Entry 4BII (X-ray diffraction, 1.95 A resolution); this record covers chains A and C of the 4 polymer chains in the assembly.

== Chain A (and C) ==
Molecule: Enoyl-[acyl-carrier-protein] reductase [NADH]
Organism: Mycobacterium tuberculosis
Notes: EC 1.3.1.9; chain C of this document is another copy of the same molecule, construct and numbering; everything in this record applies to it too
UniProtKB: P0A5Y6 (INHA_MYCTU); numbering as in UniProt (aligned over 1-269)
Amino-acid sequence (269 residues; row label = number of the first residue in the row):
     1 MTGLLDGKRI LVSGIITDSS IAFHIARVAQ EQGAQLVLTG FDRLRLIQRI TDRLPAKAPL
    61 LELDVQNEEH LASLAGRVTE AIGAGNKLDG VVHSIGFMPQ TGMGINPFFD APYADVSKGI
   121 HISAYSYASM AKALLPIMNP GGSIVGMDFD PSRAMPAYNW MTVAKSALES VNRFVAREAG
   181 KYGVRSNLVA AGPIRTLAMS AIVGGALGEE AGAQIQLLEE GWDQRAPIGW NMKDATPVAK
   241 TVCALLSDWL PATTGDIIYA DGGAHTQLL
Not modelled in the structure: 1-2, 197-203 (chain C: 1, 196-214)
Small-molecule neighbours: NAD / Pyridomycin: Gly14, Ile15, Ile16, Ser20, Ile21, Ala22, Phe41, Leu63, Asp64, Val65, Gln66, Ser94, Ile95, Gly96, Phe97, Met103, Ile122, Met147, Asp148, Phe149, Ala157, Tyr158, Met161, Lys165, Ala191, Gly192, Pro193, Ile194, Thr196, Ile215, Leu218

== Interface between chain A and chain C ==
Pairs across the interface - 70 pairs, chain A then chain C:
  Phe108(A) with Ala128(C), hydrophobic; Phe174(C), hydrophobic
  Phe109(A) with Ala128(C); Ala131(C), hydrophobic; Lys132(C), hydrogen bond (backbone-side chain); Leu135(C), hydrophobic; Glu178(C)
  Asp110(A) with Lys132(C), salt bridge
  Ala111(A) with Tyr125(C), hydrogen bond (backbone-side chain)
  Pro112(A) with Tyr125(C)
  Tyr113(A) with Ser117(C), hydrogen bond (side chain-backbone); Ile120(C); His121(C), hydrogen bond (side chain-backbone); Tyr125(C), hydrogen bond (backbone-side chain)
  Ser117(A) with Tyr113(C), hydrogen bond (backbone-side chain); Ser117(C), hydrogen bond
  Ile120(A) with Tyr113(C); Ile120(C), hydrophobic
  His121(A) with Tyr113(C), hydrogen bond (backbone-side chain)
  Tyr125(A) with Ala111(C), hydrogen bond (side chain-backbone); Pro112(C); Tyr113(C), hydrogen bond (side chain-backbone); Trp160(C), hydrophobic
  Ala128(A) with Phe108(C), hydrophobic; Phe109(C); Trp160(C), hydrophobic
  Ala131(A) with Phe109(C), hydrophobic
  Lys132(A) with Phe109(C), hydrogen bond (side chain-backbone); Asp110(C), salt bridge
  Leu135(A) with Phe109(C), hydrophobic
  Pro151(A) with Ser170(C); Arg173(C), hydrogen bond (backbone-side chain)
  Ser152(A) with Arg173(C), hydrogen bond (backbone-side chain)
  Ala154(A) with Arg173(C); Phe174(C), hydrophobic; Arg177(C)
  Met155(A) with Phe174(C); Arg177(C)
  Pro156(A) with Arg177(C)
  Asn159(A) with Phe174(C)
  Trp160(A) with Tyr125(C), hydrophobic; Ala128(C), hydrophobic; Val171(C), hydrophobic
  Thr162(A) with Ser170(C); Phe174(C)
  Val163(A) with Ala167(C); Ser170(C); Val171(C), hydrophobic
  Ser166(A) with Ser166(C); Ser170(C), hydrogen bond; Arg173(C)
  Ala167(A) with Val163(C)
  Ser170(A) with Pro151(C); Thr162(C); Val163(C); Ser166(C), hydrogen bond
  Val171(A) with Trp160(C), hydrophobic; Val163(C), hydrophobic
  Arg173(A) with Pro151(C), hydrogen bond (side chain-backbone); Ser152(C), hydrogen bond (side chain-backbone); Arg153(C); Ala154(C); Ser166(C)
  Phe174(A) with Phe108(C), hydrophobic; Ala154(C), hydrophobic; Met155(C); Asn159(C); Thr162(C)
  Arg177(A) with Pro156(C)
  Glu178(A) with Phe109(C)
Interface residues without a listed pair, chain A (34 interface residues in all): Val116, Arg153, Val175
Interface residues without a listed pair, chain C (34 interface residues in all): Val116, Val175

== Summary ==
The chain A/chain C interface involves 34 residues from each chain; the contacts include 17 hydrogen bonds and
2 salt bridges. Among the polar pairs are Asp110(A)-Lys132(C), Phe109(A)-Lys132(C) and Ala111(A)-Tyr125(C).
Bound to chain A: NAD / Pyridomycin.
Both chains are Enoyl-[acyl-carrier-protein] reductase [NADH] (Mycobacterium tuberculosis). Entry 4BII (How
nature bridges the gap: Crystallographic elucidation of pyridomycin binding to InhA) was determined by X-ray
diffraction together with 4BGE and 4BGI from the same study.
